PDB entry 2R6D | X-ray diffraction, 3.70 A resolution | chains E and F of the 6 polymer chains in the assembly

[Chain E (and F)]
Molecule: Replicative helicase
Organism: Bacillus stearothermophilus
Notes: chain F of this document is another copy of the same molecule, construct and numbering; everything in this record applies to it too
UniProt: Q9X4C9 (Q9X4C9_BACST); residues 1-454 here = UniProt positions 1-454
Sequence (454 residues; numbered 1 to 454; the number before each row is that of its first residue):
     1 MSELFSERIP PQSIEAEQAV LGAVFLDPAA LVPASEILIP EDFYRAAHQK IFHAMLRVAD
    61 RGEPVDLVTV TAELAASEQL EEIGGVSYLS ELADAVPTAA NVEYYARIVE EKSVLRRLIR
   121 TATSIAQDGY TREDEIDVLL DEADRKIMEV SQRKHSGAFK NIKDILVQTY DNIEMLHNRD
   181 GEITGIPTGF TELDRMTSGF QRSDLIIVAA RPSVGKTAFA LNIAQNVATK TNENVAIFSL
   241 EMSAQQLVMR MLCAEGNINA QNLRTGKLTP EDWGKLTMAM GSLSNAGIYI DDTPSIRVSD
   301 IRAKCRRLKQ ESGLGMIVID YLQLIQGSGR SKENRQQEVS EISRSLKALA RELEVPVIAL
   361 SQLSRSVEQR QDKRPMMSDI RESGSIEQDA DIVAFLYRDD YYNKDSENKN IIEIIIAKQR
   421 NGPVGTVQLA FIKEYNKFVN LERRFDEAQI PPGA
Not modelled in the structure: 1-9, 150-159, 175-181, 331-337, 369-373, 398-408, 442-454
Swiss-Prot annotation at these positions:
  - region: K163 to L176 (Linker helix)
  - active site: E241 (Nucleophile)
  - binding site (ATP): S213, G215, K216, T217, A218, R250, Q362, K418, Q419, R420
  - binding site (ssDNA): R381, E382, G384
  - site: Q362 (Gamma-phosphate sensor)

[Chain E / chain F interface]
Contacting residue pairs - 42 pairs, chain E then chain F:
  E15(E) with V68(F); T71(F), hydrogen bond; V86(F)
  A16(E) with V68(F), hydrophobic
  T98(E) with D66(F)
  N101(E) with P64(F); D66(F), hydrogen bond
  Y104(E) with E63(F), hydrogen bond; P64(F); T69(F)
  Y105(E) with D66(F), hydrogen bond; V68(F), hydrophobic
  E241(E) with R381(F), salt bridge; Q388(F); R420(F)
  A244(E) with I165(F)
  Q245(E) with I165(F); Q168(F), hydrogen bond; N172(F), hydrogen bond
  Q246(E) with R420(F), hydrogen bond
  V248(E) with I165(F), hydrophobic
  M249(E) with T169(F)
  L252(E) with T169(F)
  L263(E) with I173(F), hydrophobic
  R264(E) with G422(F); P423(F)
  T265(E) with P423(F)
  W273(E) with I173(F), hydrophobic
  M280(E) with L166(F)
  S284(E) with L166(F)
  I288(E) with N161(F); I162(F)
  Y289(E) with K160(F); N161(F)
  I290(E) with K160(F), hydrogen bond (backbone-backbone); I165(F), hydrophobic
  D292(E) with K160(F)
  R306(E) with E36(F), salt bridge
  Y321(E) with R381(F), hydrogen bond
  R330(E) with M148(F), hydrogen bond (side chain-backbone); E149(F), hydrogen bond (side chain-backbone)
  R365(E) with E382(F), salt bridge
Other interface residues (no listed pair), chain E (34 interface residues in all): A19, I108, S243, Q261, L268, A286, R302
Other interface residues (no listed pair), chain F (29 interface residues in all): A72, Y170, K418, V424

[Summary]
34 residues of chain E face 29 of chain F across their interface, with 11 hydrogen bonds and 3 salt bridges.
Among the polar pairs are E241(E)-R381(F), R306(E)-E36(F) and R365(E)-E382(F). UniProt lists active-site
residue E241(E), 10 ATP-binding residues and 3 ssDNA-binding residues on chain E.
Chain E and chain F are both Replicative helicase (Bacillus stearothermophilus); the structure, Crystal Form
B1, was determined by X-ray diffraction together with 2R6C, 2R6A and 2R6E from the same study.
